PDB entry 7TMP | electron microscopy, 3.30 A resolution | chains F and H of the 15 polymer chains in the assembly

# Chain F
Name: Vacuolar proton pump subunit B
From: Saccharomyces cerevisiae
UniProtKB: A0A6A5Q585 (A0A6A5Q585_YEASX); numbering as in UniProt (aligned over 1-517)
Amino-acid sequence (517 residues; numbered 1 to 517; the number before each row is that of its first residue):
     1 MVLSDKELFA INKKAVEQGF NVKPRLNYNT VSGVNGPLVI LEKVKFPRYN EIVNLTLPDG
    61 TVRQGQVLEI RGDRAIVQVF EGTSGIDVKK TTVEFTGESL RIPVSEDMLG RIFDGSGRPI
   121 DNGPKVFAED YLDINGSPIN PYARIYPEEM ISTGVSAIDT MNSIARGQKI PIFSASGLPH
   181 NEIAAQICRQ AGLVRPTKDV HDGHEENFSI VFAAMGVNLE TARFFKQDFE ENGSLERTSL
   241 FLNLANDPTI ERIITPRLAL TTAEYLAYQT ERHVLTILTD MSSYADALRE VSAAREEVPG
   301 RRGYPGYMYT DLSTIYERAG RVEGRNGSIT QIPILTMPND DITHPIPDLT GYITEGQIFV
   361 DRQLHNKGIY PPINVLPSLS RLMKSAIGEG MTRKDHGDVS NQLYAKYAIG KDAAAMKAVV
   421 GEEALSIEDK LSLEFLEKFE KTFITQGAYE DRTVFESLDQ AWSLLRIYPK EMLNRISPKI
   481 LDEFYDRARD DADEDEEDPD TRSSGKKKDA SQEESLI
Not modelled in the structure: 1-14, 195-206, 486-517

# Chain H
Name: V-type proton ATPase subunit G
From: Saccharomyces cerevisiae
UniProtKB: A0A6L0ZI53 (A0A6L0ZI53_YEASX); residue numbers follow UniProt; this construct covers 1-114
Amino-acid sequence (114 residues; row label = number of the first residue in the row):
     1 MSQKNGIATL LQAEKEAHEI VSKARKYRQD KLKQAKTDAA KEIDSYKIQK DKELKEFEQK
    61 NAGGVGELEK KAEAGVQGEL AEIKKIAEKK KDDVVKILIE TVIKPSAEVH INAL
Not modelled in the structure: 1-28

# Chain F / chain H interface
Contacting residue pairs (8; chain F residue first):
  F20(F) - I97(H)  hydrophobic
  F20(F) - L98(H)  hydrophobic
  F20(F) - T101(H)
  N21(F) - T101(H)
  V22(F) - T101(H)
  F46(F) - H110(H)
  F46(F) - N112(H)
  F46(F) - A113(H)
Other interface residues (no listed pair), chain H (7 interface residues in all): S106

# In short
The interface between chain F and chain H involves 4 residues on one side and 7 on the other.
Here chain F is Vacuolar proton pump subunit B and chain H is V-type proton ATPase subunit G, both from
Saccharomyces cerevisiae. Entry 7TMP (V1 complex lacking subunit C from Saccharomyces cerevisiae, State 2) was
determined by electron microscopy (same publication as 7TMM, 7TMO, 7TMQ, 7TMR, 7TMS and 7TMT).
